3TTK - chain A; structure by X-ray diffraction, 2.97 A resolution.

== Chain A ==
Name: Polyamine transport protein
Organism: Pseudomonas aeruginosa
UniProtKB: Q9I6J1 (Q9I6J1_PSEAE); residue numbers follow UniProt; this construct covers 26-365
Chain sequence (345 residues; row label = number of the first residue in the row):
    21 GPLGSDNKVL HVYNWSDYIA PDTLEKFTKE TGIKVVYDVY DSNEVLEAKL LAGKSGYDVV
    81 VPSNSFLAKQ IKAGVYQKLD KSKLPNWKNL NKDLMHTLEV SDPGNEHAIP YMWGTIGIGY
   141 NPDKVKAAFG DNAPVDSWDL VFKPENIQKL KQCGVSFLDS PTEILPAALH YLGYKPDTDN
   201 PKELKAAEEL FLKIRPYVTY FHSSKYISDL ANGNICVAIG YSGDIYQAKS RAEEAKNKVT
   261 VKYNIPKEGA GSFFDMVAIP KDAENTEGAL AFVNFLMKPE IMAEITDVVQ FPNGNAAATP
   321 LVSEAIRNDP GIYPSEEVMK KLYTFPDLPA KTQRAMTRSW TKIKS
Disordered / not traced: 21-25
Differences from the reference sequence: expression tag (21-25)
Cystine bridges: Cys-173/Cys-236

== Overview ==
Chain A is Polyamine transport protein (Pseudomonas aeruginosa); the structure, Crystal structure of apo-SpuD,
was determined by X-ray diffraction (same publication as 3TTL, 3TTM and 3TTN).
